PDB entry 7UEB | electron microscopy, 3.08 A resolution | chains A and U of the 14 polymer chains in the assembly

== Chain A ==
Protein: Photosystem P840 reaction center, large subunit
Source organism: Chlorobaculum tepidum TLS
Reference sequence: Q8KAY0 (Q8KAY0_CHLTE); residues 1-731 here = UniProt positions 1-731
Amino-acid sequence (731 residues; row label = number of the first residue in the row):
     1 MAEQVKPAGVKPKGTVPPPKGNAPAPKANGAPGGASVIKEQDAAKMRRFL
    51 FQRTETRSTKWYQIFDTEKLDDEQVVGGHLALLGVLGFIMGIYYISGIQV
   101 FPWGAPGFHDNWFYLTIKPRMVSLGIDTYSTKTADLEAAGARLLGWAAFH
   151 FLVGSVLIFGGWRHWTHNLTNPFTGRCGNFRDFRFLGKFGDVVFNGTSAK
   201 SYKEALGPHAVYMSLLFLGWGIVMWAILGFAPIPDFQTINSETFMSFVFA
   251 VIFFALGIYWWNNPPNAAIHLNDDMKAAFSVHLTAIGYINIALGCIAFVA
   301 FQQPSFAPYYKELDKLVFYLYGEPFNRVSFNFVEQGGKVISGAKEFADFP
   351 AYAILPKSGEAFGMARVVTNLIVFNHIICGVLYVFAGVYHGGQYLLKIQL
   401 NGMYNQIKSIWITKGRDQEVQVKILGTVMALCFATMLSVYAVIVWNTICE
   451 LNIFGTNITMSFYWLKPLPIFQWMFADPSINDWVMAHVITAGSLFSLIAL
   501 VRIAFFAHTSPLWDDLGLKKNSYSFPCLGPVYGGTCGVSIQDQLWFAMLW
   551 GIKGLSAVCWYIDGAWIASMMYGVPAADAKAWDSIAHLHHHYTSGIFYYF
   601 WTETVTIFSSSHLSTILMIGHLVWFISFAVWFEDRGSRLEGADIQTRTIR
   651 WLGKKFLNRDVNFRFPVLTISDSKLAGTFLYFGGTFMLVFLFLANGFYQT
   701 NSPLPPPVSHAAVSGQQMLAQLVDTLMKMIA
Disordered / not traced: 1-58, 709-731
Ion coordination: bacteriochlorophyll a Mg near Glu242 (its only coordinating residue here); 4Fe-4S cluster Fe: Cys527, Cys536 (shared with 2 residues of chain a); Ca2+: Asp563, Glu603, Phe692, Asn695, Gly696
Residues lining bound ligands:
  - bacteriochlorophyll a (BCL), molecule 1: Trp61, Tyr62, Gln63, Ile64, Phe65, Asp66, Thr67, Lys276, Phe279, Leu283, Leu382, Tyr383, Ala386, Tyr389, His390, Gln393, Tyr523, Gln541, Leu544, Trp545, Met548, Leu675, Phe679
  - bacteriochlorophyll a (BCL), molecule 2: Phe65, Thr67, Leu70, Val75, Gly78, His79, Leu82, Trp165, Met275, Ala278, Phe279, His282, Leu283, Ile286, Tyr383
  - bacteriochlorophyll a (BCL), molecule 3: Asp72, Val75, Val76, His79, Leu80, Leu83, Phe149, Leu152, Val153, Val156, Leu157, Phe180, Phe183, Phe185, Phe194, Thr197, Ser198, Lys200, Ser201, Tyr202, Ala205, Pro208, His209, Tyr212, Met213, Leu216
  - bacteriochlorophyll a (BCL), molecule 4: Leu80, Val156, Leu157, Phe159, Gly160, His164, Leu169, Thr170, Asn171, Pro172, Arg176, Gly178, Asn179, Phe180, Phe183, Arg184, Phe185, Leu186, Gly187, Tyr212
  - bacteriochlorophyll a (BCL), molecule 5: Leu83, Leu86, Gly87, Met90, Tyr94, Ile117, Arg120, Met121, Leu124, Ile126, Trp146, Phe149, His150, Val153, Gly154, Leu157, Met213, Leu216, Phe217, Trp220, Val223, Ile289, Leu293
  - bacteriochlorophyll a (BCL), molecule 6: Leu83, Tyr202, Lys203, Ala205, Leu206, His209, Ala210, Met213, Leu216, Gly219, Trp220, Val223, Pro265, Ala267, His270, Leu271, Asp274, Ala278, Val281, His282, Ala285, Ile286, Trp411
  - bacteriochlorophyll a (BCL), molecule 7: Leu86, Ile89, Met90, Tyr93, Thr116, Ile117, Arg120, Ile286, Ile289, Asn290, Leu293, Phe301, Tyr310, Ile372, Asn375, His376, Cys379, Tyr383
  - bacteriochlorophyll a (BCL), molecule 8: Ile89, Tyr93, Trp112, Phe113, Thr116, Ile117, Leu371, Ile372, Phe374, Asn375, Ile378, Cys379, Leu382, Phe679, Phe682, Gly683, Phe686, Met687, Val689, Phe690, Leu693
  - bacteriochlorophyll a (BCL), molecule 9: Asp110, Asn111, Trp112, Phe113, Leu320, Tyr321, Gly322, His612, Thr615, Ile616, Ile619, Met687, Phe690
  - bacteriochlorophyll a (BCL), molecule 10: Pro119, Arg120, Ser123, Phe217, Trp220, Phe236, Gln237, Thr238, Ile239, Ser241, Glu242, Met245, Ser246, Phe249, Leu293, Ile296, Phe301, Ser305, Phe306, Tyr309, Tyr310
  - bacteriochlorophyll a (BCL), molecule 11: Ile269, His270, Ala277, Ser280, Val281, Thr284, Ala285, Tyr288, Val384, Val388, Gly391, Gly392, Tyr394, Leu395, Tyr404, Ile410, Trp411, Ile412, Lys414, Gly415, Leu497, Leu500, Ala504, Phe505
  - bacteriochlorophyll a (BCL), molecule 12: Leu431, Ala434, Thr435, Ser438, Trp464, Leu465, Lys466, Pro467, Leu468, Pro469, Ile470, Phe471, Trp473, Met474, Phe475, Asp482, Trp483, Ala486, His487, Thr490
  - F26 (2-[(1E,3E,5E,7E,9E,11E,13E,15E,17E,19E)-3,7,12,16,20,24-hexamethylpentacosa-1,3,5,7,9,11,13,15,17,19,23-undecaenyl]-1,3,4-trimethyl-benzene): Val75, His79, Leu82, Leu83, Val85, Ile89, Tyr93, Phe113, His209
  - F39 ([(2R,3S,4S,5R,6R)-6-[(10E,12E,14E)-2,6,10,14,19,23-hexamethyl-25-(2,3,6-trimethylphenyl)pentacosa-6,8,10,12,14,16,18,20,22,24-decaen-2-yl]oxy-3,4,5-tris(oxidanyl)oxan-2-yl]methyl dodecanoate), molecule 1: Phe236, Gln237, Tyr288, Ile291, Ala292, Leu293, Cys295, Ile296, Ala297, Val299, Ala300, Phe301, Gln303, Ser305, Phe306, Ile372, His376, Trp411, Leu497, Val501, Phe505
  - F39, molecule 2: Phe433, Ala434, Leu437, Ser438, Leu468
  - Chlorophyll A ester (G2O), molecule 1: Met429, Cys432, Phe433, Met436, Leu437, Tyr440, Phe495, Ile498, Arg502, Phe546, Leu549, Trp550
  - Chlorophyll A ester (G2O), molecule 2: Met436, Leu437, Tyr440, Ala441, Val444, Ile448, Phe454, Phe495, Leu549, Trp550, Ile552, Lys553, Met570, Phe597, Phe600, Trp624, Tyr681
  - Chlorophyll A ester (G2O), molecule 3: Thr615, Met618, Ile619, His621, Leu622, Trp624, Phe625, Phe628
  - Chlorophyll A ester (G2O), molecule 4: Leu622, Phe625, Ile626, Phe628, Ala629, Phe632, Asp634, Ser637, Arg638, Gly641, Ala642, Gln645
  - Bacteriochlorophyll A isomer (GS0), molecule 1: Met436, Val439, Ile443, Val488, Ala491, Gly492, Ile552, Lys553, Gly554, Ser556, Ala557, Trp560, Ile567, Ile596, Phe600, Thr604, Ile607, Phe608, Leu617, His621, Trp624, Tyr681, Gly684, Thr685, Phe686, Leu688, Val689, Phe692
  - Bacteriochlorophyll A isomer (GS0), molecule 2: Phe597, Phe600, Trp601, Trp624
  - 4Fe-4S cluster (SF4): Cys527, Gly529, Pro530, Thr535, Cys536, Glu633, Ile670, Lys674
What the authors report for this chain:
  - binding site for 1,2-dipalmitoyl-phosphatidyl-glycerole: Arg638, Gln645

== Chain U ==
Protein: Bacteriochlorophyll a protein
Source organism: Chlorobaculum tepidum TLS
Reference sequence: Q46393 (BCPA_CHLTE); numbering as in UniProt (aligned over 1-366)
Amino-acid sequence (366 residues; row label = number of the first residue in the row):
     1 MALFGSNDVTTAHSDYEIVLEGGSSSWGKVKARAKVNAPPASPLLPADCD
    51 VKLNVKPLDPAKGFVRISAVFESIVDSTKNKLTIEADIANETKERRISVG
   101 EGMVSVGDFSHTFSFEGSVVNLFYYRSDAVRRNVPNPIYMQGRQFHDILM
   151 KVPLDNNDLIDTWEGTVKAIGSTGAFNDWIRDFWFIGPAFTALNEGGQRI
   201 SRIEVNGLNTESGPKGPVGVSRWRFSHGGSGMVDSISRWAELFPSDKLNR
   251 PAQVEAGFRSDSQGIEVKVDGEFPGVSVDAGGGLRRILNHPLIPLVHHGM
   301 VGKFNNFNVDAQLKVVLPKGYKIRYAAPQYRSQNLEEYRWSGGAYARWVE
   351 HVCKGGVGQFEILYAQ
Disordered / not traced: 1-3
Swiss-Prot annotation at these positions:
  - binding site (bacteriochlorophyll a): His111, His146, His290, His297, His298
Ion coordination: bacteriochlorophyll a Mg site 1 near Tyr124 (its only coordinating residue here); bacteriochlorophyll a Mg site 2 near Leu242 (its only coordinating residue here)
Residues lining bound ligands:
  - bacteriochlorophyll a (BCL), molecule 1: Ala12, Ser14, Tyr16, Ala34, Val36, Ala38, Pro39, Pro40, Ala41, Ser42, Trp184, Phe185, Ile186, Ala189, Phe258, Ser260, Ile265, Val267, His298, Val301, Gly302, Phe304, Asn305, Phe307, Cys353
  - bacteriochlorophyll a (BCL), molecule 2: Tyr16, Glu17, Ile18, Val30, Lys31, Ala32, Cys49, Val51, Ala256, Gly257, Phe258, Val267, Val269, Ile287, Leu288, Asn289, His290, Pro291, Pro294, Leu295, His298, Leu313, Tyr345, Trp348, Val349, Val352, Cys353, Phe360, Ile362
  - bacteriochlorophyll a (BCL), molecule 3: Val30, Val51, Leu53, Val55, Val65, Ile67, Phe71, Ile88, Asp234, Ser235, Arg238, Glu241, Leu242, Phe243, Pro244, Ser245, Leu248, Ala252, Val254, Ala256, Val269, Phe273, Pro274, Gly275, Leu288, Pro291
  - bacteriochlorophyll a (BCL), molecule 4: Ala41, Ser42, Leu82, Phe185, Ile186, Pro188, Ala189, Thr191, Ala192, Leu193, Gln198, Asp234, Ile293, Pro294, His297, His298, Met300, Val301
  - bacteriochlorophyll a (BCL), molecule 5: Ser42, Pro43, Leu44, Ala47, Asp48, Cys49, Phe71, Glu72, Ser73, Val75, Asn80, Lys81, Leu82, Ile84, Val104, Val106, Phe113, Phe115, Ile148, Met150, Phe183, Trp184, Ile186, Phe258
  - bacteriochlorophyll a (BCL), molecule 6: Leu53, Val55, Ile67, Ala69, Phe71, Ile84, Ala86, Ile88, Arg96, Ile97, Ser98, Phe115, Gly117, Ser118, Val119, Gln144, His146, Ile148, Trp184, Ile200, Trp223, Phe225, His227, Ser235, Trp239, Leu242, Ala252, Gln253, Val254, Phe273
  - bacteriochlorophyll a (BCL), molecule 7: Val104, Val106, Phe109, His111, Phe113, Met150, Val152, Leu154, Asp158, Leu159, Thr162, Trp163, Thr166, Phe176, Ile180, Phe183, Trp184, Ile203, Val205, Leu208, Gly219, Ser221, Trp223
  - bacteriochlorophyll a (BCL), molecule 8: Leu122, Phe123, Tyr124, Tyr125, Arg126, Ser127, Arg143, Phe145
  - bacteriochlorophyll a (BCL), molecule 9: Tyr125, Ser127, Ala129, Val130, Asn133
  - bacteriochlorophyll a (BCL), molecule 10: Tyr125, Val130, Val134, Pro137, Ile138, Tyr139, Met140, Gln141
  - bacteriochlorophyll a (BCL), molecule 11: Asp161, Thr162, Gly165, Thr166, Lys168, Ala169, Ser172, Thr173, Phe176, Trp179, Ile180, Phe183
What the authors report for this chain:
  - binding site for 1,2-distearoyl-monogalactosyl-diglyceride: His13, Lys35

== Chain A / chain U interface ==
Contacting residue pairs - 23 pairs, chain A then chain U:
  Glu204(A) - Asn7(U)  hydrogen bond
  Glu204(A) - Asp8(U)
  Trp261(A) - Asn7(U)  hydrogen bond (backbone-side chain)
  Pro264(A) - Asn7(U)
  Asn266(A) - Val9(U)
  Ala268(A) - Asn37(U)
  Asn272(A) - Gln263(U)
  Met403(A) - Ser262(U)
  Met403(A) - Gln263(U)
  Asn405(A) - Arg259(U)  hydrogen bond
  Asn405(A) - Asp261(U)
  Gln406(A) - Asp261(U)
  Gln406(A) - Ser262(U)  hydrogen bond
  Gln406(A) - Gln263(U)
  Lys408(A) - Lys35(U)  hydrogen bond (backbone-side chain)
  Lys408(A) - Asn37(U)
  Lys408(A) - Arg259(U)  hydrogen bond (side chain-backbone)
  Lys408(A) - Asp261(U)  salt bridge
  Lys408(A) - Gly264(U)
  Lys408(A) - Ile265(U)
  Lys408(A) - Glu266(U)  salt bridge
  Thr413(A) - Glu266(U)
  Arg416(A) - Arg259(U)
Other interface residues (no listed pair), chain A (14 interface residues in all): Ile407, Ser409
Other interface residues (no listed pair), chain U (15 interface residues in all): Thr10, Thr11, Val36

== In short ==
14 residues of chain A face 15 of chain U across their interface; the contacts include 6 hydrogen bonds and 2
salt bridges. Polar pairs include Lys408(A)-Asp261(U), Lys408(A)-Glu266(U) and Glu204(A)-Asn7(U). From the
paper: a binding site for 1,2-dipalmitoyl-phosphatidyl-glycerole at Arg638(A) and Gln645(A); a binding site
for 1,2-distearoyl-monogalactosyl-diglyceride at His13(U) and Lys35(U).
Here chain A is Photosystem P840 reaction center, large subunit and chain U is Bacteriochlorophyll a protein,
both from Chlorobaculum tepidum TLS. Entry 7UEB (Photosynthetic assembly of Chlorobaculum tepidum (RC-FMO2))
was determined by electron microscopy (same publication as 7UEA).
